PDB entry 3JBY | electron microscopy, 3.70 A resolution | chains A and I of the 10 polymer chains in the assembly

Chain A:
Molecule: V(D)J recombination-activating protein 1
Source organism: Danio rerio
Notes: EC 3.1.-.-, 6.3.2.-
UniProt: O13033 (RAG1_DANRE); residues 271-1031 here = UniProt positions 271-1031
Chain sequence (764 residues; each row starts with the number of its first residue):
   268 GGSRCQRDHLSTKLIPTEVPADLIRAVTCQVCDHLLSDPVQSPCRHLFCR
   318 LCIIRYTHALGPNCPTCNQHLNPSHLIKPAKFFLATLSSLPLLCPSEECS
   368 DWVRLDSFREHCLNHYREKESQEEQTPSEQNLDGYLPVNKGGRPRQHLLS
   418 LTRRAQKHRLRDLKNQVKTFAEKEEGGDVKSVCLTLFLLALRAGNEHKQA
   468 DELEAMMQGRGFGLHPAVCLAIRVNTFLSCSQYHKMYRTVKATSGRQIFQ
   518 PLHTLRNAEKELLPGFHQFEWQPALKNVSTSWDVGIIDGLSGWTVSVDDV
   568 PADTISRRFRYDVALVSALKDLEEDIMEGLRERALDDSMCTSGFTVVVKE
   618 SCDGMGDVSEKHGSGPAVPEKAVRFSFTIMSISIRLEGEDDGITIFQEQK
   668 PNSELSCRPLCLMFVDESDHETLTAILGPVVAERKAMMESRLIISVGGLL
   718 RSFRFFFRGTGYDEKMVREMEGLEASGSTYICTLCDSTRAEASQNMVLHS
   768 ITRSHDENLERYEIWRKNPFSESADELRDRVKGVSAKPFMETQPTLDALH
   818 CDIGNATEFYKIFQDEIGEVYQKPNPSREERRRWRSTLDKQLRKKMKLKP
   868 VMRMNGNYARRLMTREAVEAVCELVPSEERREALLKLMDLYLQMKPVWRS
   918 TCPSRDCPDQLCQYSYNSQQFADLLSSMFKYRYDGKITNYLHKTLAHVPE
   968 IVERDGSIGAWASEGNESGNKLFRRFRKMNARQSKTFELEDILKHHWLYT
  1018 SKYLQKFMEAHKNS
Unresolved in the structure: 268-479, 1030-1031
Sequence notes: expression tag (268-270)
Ligand contacts:
  - Ca2+ (CA), molecule 1: Asp620, Gly621, Glu984, Asn987
  - Ca2+ (CA), molecule 2: Asp620, Gly621, Glu684, Asp730
  - Zn2+ (ZN): Cys749, Cys752, Ser754, His766, His959, His964
From the paper describing this entry:
  - catalytic residues: Asp620, Glu684, Asp730, Glu984
  - Ca2+ coordination: Asp620, Glu684, Asp730
  - binding site for RSS intermediate reverse strand: His817, Met869, Arg870
  - binding site for the 16-nt DNA strand (chain I): Arg870, Tyr957
  - conformationally variable residues (helix shift): Glu984

Chain I:
Molecule: 16-nt DNA strand
Sequence (16 nucleotides; each row starts with the number of its first residue):
     1 GATCTGGCCTGTCTTA

Interface between chain A and chain I:
Pairs across the interface (18; chain A residue first):
  Asp730(A) - DA16(I)  phosphate contact
  Glu731(A) - DT15(I)  phosphate contact
  Glu731(A) - DA16(I)  hydrogen bond to the phosphate
  Lys732(A) - DA16(I)  hydrogen bond to the phosphate
  Ser743(A) - DT15(I)  sugar contact
  Gly744(A) - DT14(I)  base contact
  Arg756(A) - DT14(I)  sugar contact
  His817(A) - DA16(I)  phosphate contact
  Lys828(A) - DT14(I)  salt bridge to the phosphate
  Arg845(A) - DT12(I)  salt bridge to the phosphate
  Arg870(A) - DA16(I)  base contact
  Lys953(A) - DC13(I)  salt bridge to the phosphate
  Thr955(A) - DT14(I)  phosphate contact
  Thr955(A) - DT15(I)  hydrogen bond to the phosphate
  Asn956(A) - DT14(I)  hydrogen bond to the phosphate
  Asn956(A) - DT15(I)  hydrogen bond to the phosphate
  Tyr957(A) - DT15(I)  phosphate contact
  Tyr957(A) - DA16(I)  phosphate contact
Interface residues without a listed pair, chain A (17 interface residues in all): Asn842, Arg848, Ile954
Interface residues without a listed pair, chain I (6 interface residues in all): DG11

Summary:
17 residues of chain A and 6 residues of chain I are in contact, with 5 hydrogen bonds and 3 salt bridges.
Polar contacts include Glu731(A)-DA16(I), Lys732(A)-DA16(I) and Thr955(A)-DT15(I). From the paper: catalytic
residues Asp620(A), Glu684(A) and Asp730(A) among others; a binding site for RSS intermediate reverse strand
at His817(A), Met869(A) and Arg870(A).
Chain A is V(D)J recombination-activating protein 1 (Danio rerio) and chain I is a 16-nt DNA strand; the
structure, Cryo-electron microscopy structure of RAG Paired Complex (C2 symmetry), was determined by electron
microscopy together with 3JBW and 3JBX from the same study.
